Entry 8BSF (X-ray diffraction, 2.20 A resolution); this record covers chains A and H of the 3 polymer chains in the assembly.

# Chain A
Protein: Spike protein S1
From: Severe acute respiratory syndrome coronavirus 2
UniProtKB: P0DTC2 (SPIKE_SARS2); numbering as in UniProt (aligned over 319-541)
Chain sequence (231 residues; numbered 319 to 549; the number before each row is that of its first residue):
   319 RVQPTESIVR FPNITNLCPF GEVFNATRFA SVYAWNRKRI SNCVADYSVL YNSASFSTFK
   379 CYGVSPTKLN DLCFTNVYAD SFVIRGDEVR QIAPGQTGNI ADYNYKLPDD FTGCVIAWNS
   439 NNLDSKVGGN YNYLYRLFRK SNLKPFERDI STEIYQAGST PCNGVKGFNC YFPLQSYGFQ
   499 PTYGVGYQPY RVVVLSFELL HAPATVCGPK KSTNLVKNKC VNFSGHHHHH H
Unresolved in the structure: 319-335, 367-371, 385-389, 484-486, 518-523, 527-549
Disulfides: Cys-336/Cys-361, Cys-379/Cys-432, Cys-391/Cys-525, Cys-480/Cys-488
Glycans and other covalent adducts: N-acetylglucosamine (NAG) linked to Asn-343
Differences from the reference sequence: engineered mutation Asn-417 (Lys in P0DTC2), Lys-484 (Glu in P0DTC2), Tyr-501 (Asn in P0DTC2); expression tag (542-549)
Swiss-Prot annotation at these positions:
  - region: Arg-403 to Asp-405 (Integrin-binding motif), Asn-448 to Phe-456 (Immunodominant HLA epitope recognized by the CD8+)
  - glycosylation: Thr-323 (O-linked (GalNAc) threonine), Ser-325 (O-linked (HexNAc...) serine), Asn-331 (N-linked (GlcNAc...) (complex) asparagine), Asn-343 (N-linked (GlcNAc...) (complex) asparagine)
  - natural variant: Gly-339 (G339D: In strain: Omicron/BA.1, Omicron/BA.2 and 4 more; G339H: In strain: Omicron/BA.2.75, Omicron/XBB.1.5 and 1 more), Arg-346 (R346K: In strain: Mu/B.1.621; R346T: In strain: Omicron/BQ.1.1, Omicron/XBB.1.5 and 1 more), Leu-368 (L368I: In strain: Omicron/XBB.1.5, Omicron/EG.5.1), Ser-371 (S371F: In strain: Omicron/BA.2, Omicron/BA.2.12.1 and 6 more; S371L: In strain: Omicron/BA.1), Ser-373 (S373P: In strain: Omicron/BA.1, Omicron/BA.2 and 7 more), Ser-375 (S375F: In strain: Omicron/BA.1, Omicron/BA.2 and 7 more), Thr-376 (T376A: In strain: Omicron/BA.2, Omicron/BA.2.12.1 and 5 more), Asp-405 (D405N: In strain: Omicron/BA.2, Omicron/BA.2.12.1 and 6 more), Arg-408 (R408S: In strain: Omicron/BA.2, Omicron/BA.2.12.1 and 6 more), Asn-417 (K417N: In strain: Beta/B.1.351, Omicron/BA.1 and 8 more; this construct carries the variant), Asn-440 (N440K: In strain: Omicron/BA.1, Omicron/BA.2 and 7 more), Lys-444 (K444T: In strain: Omicron/BQ.1.1), 15 further natural variant entries in UniProt
  - mutagenesis: Asn-331 (N331Q: Reduced viral infectivity), Asn-343 (N343Q: Reduced viral infectivity), Leu-452 (L452R: Increased resistance to neutralizing antibodies. Decreases HLA binding to NF9 epitope. Increased binding affinity to human ACE2), Tyr-453 (Y453F: Decreased HLA binding to NF9 epitope. Increased binding affinity to human ACE2), Ala-475 (A475V: Increased resistance to neutralizing antibodies), Val-483 (V483A: Increased resistance to neutralizing antibodies), Phe-490 (F490L: Increased resistance to neutralizing antibodies and human covalescent sera neutralization), Gln-493 (Q493N: Reduced host ACE2-binding affinity in vitro; Q493Y: Reduced host ACE2-binding affinity in vitro), His-519 (H519P: Increased resistance to human covalescent sera neutralization)

# Chain H
Protein: 3D2 fab heavy chain
From: Homo sapiens
Notes: antibody fragment or engineered binder
Chain sequence (231 residues; numbered 1 to 231; the number before each row is that of its first residue):
     1 EVQLVQSGAE VKKPGDSLKI SCKGSGYSFA NYWIGWVRQK PGKGLEWMGI IYPGDSDTRY
    61 SPSSLGQVSI SVDKSISTAY LQWSSLKASD TAMYYCARHP IHGYGSGSLY NPDYWGQGTL
   121 VTVSSASTKG PSVFPLAPSS KSTSGGTAAL GCLVKDYFPE PVTVSWNSGA LTSGVHTFPA
   181 VLQSSGLYSL SSVVTVPSSS LGTQTYICNV NHKPSNTKVD KKVEPKSCDK T
Unresolved in the structure: 140-145, 228-231
Disulfides: Cys-22/Cys-96, Cys-152/Cys-208

# How chain A and chain H interact
Residue-residue contacts (29):
  Asn-343(A) / Tyr-104(H)
  Thr-345(A) / Asn-31(H)
  Thr-345(A) / Tyr-52(H)
  Thr-345(A) / Ile-101(H)
  Arg-346(A) / Trp-33(H)
  Arg-346(A) / Tyr-52(H)
  Arg-346(A) / Asp-55(H)  salt bridge
  Arg-346(A) / Asp-57(H)  salt bridge
  Ser-373(A) / Tyr-104(H)
  Ser-373(A) / Gly-105(H)
  Ser-373(A) / Ser-106(H)  hydrogen bond (backbone-backbone)
  Phe-374(A) / Tyr-104(H)
  Trp-436(A) / Gly-105(H)
  Trp-436(A) / Ser-106(H)
  Asn-437(A) / Ser-106(H)
  Asn-440(A) / Ser-108(H)  hydrogen bond (side chain-backbone)
  Asn-440(A) / Tyr-110(H)
  Leu-441(A) / Arg-59(H)  hydrogen bond (backbone-side chain)
  Leu-441(A) / Ile-101(H)  hydrophobic
  Leu-441(A) / Ser-108(H)
  Leu-441(A) / Tyr-110(H)  hydrogen bond (backbone-side chain)
  Ser-443(A) / Arg-59(H)
  Lys-444(A) / Thr-58(H)
  Lys-444(A) / Arg-59(H)
  Val-445(A) / Tyr-60(H)
  Val-445(A) / Pro-62(H)
  Val-445(A) / Leu-65(H)  hydrophobic
  Asn-448(A) / Arg-59(H)
  Asn-450(A) / Asp-57(H)  hydrogen bond
Other interface residues (no listed pair), chain A (16 interface residues in all): Ser-366, Asp-442
Other interface residues (no listed pair), chain H (19 interface residues in all): Ser-61, Gly-107, Leu-109

# In short
16 residues of chain A face 19 of chain H across their interface; the contacts include 5 hydrogen bonds and 2
salt bridges. Polar pairs include Arg-346(A)/Asp-55(H), Arg-346(A)/Asp-57(H) and Asn-440(A)/Ser-108(H). From
UniProt: 9 mutagenesis sites on chain A.
Here chain A is Spike protein S1 (Severe acute respiratory syndrome coronavirus 2) and chain H is 3D2 fab
heavy chain (Homo sapiens). Entry 8BSF (CRYSTAL STRUCTURE OF SARS-COV-2 RECEPTOR BINDING DOMAIN (RBD-beta
variant) in complex with 3D2 Fab) was determined by X-ray diffraction.
